7N4I - chains H and C of the 3 polymer chains in the assembly; structure by X-ray diffraction, 2.28 A resolution.

Chain H:
Name: WRAIR-2057 Antibody Fab Heavy Chain
Organism: Homo sapiens
Notes: antibody fragment or engineered binder
Chain sequence (226 residues; row label = number of the first residue in the row):
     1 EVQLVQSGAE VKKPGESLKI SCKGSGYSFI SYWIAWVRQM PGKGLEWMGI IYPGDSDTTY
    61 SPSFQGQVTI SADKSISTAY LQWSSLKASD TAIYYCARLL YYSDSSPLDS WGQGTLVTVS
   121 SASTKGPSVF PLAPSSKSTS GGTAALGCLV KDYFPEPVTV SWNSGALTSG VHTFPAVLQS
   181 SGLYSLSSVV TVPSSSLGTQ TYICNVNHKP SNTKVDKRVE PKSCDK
Not modelled in the structure: 222-226
Disulfides: Cys22-Cys96, Cys148-Cys204

Chain C:
Name: Spike protein S1
Organism: Severe acute respiratory syndrome coronavirus 2
Notes: fragment: receptor binding domain (RBD)
Reference sequence: P0DTC2 (SPIKE_SARS2); residue numbers follow UniProt; this construct covers 331-527
Chain sequence (205 residues; each row starts with the number of its first residue):
   331 NITNLCPFGE VFNATRFASV YAWNRKRISN CVADYSVLYN SASFSTFKCY GVSPTKLNDL
   391 CFTNVYADSF VIRGDEVRQI APGQTGKIAD YNYKLPDDFT GCVIAWNSNN LDSKVGGNYN
   451 YLYRLFRKSN LKPFERDIST EIYQAGSTPC NGVEGFNCYF PLQSYGFQPT NGVGYQPYRV
   511 VVLSFELLHA PATVCGPGSH HHHHH
Not modelled in the structure: 331-333, 533-535
Disulfides: Cys336-Cys361, Cys379-Cys432, Cys391-Cys525, Cys480-Cys488
Covalent attachments: N-acetylglucosamine (NAG) linked to Asn343
Differences from the reference sequence: expression tag (528-535)
What the authors report for this chain:
  - mutagenesis - F486A, N487A, Y489A: decreased binding to WRAIR-2125

Interface between chain H and chain C:
Residue-residue contacts - 25 pairs, chain H then chain C:
  Ser28(H) - Arg355(C)
  Ile30(H) - Arg355(C)
  Ser31(H) - Phe464(C)  hydrogen bond (side chain-backbone)
  Ser31(H) - Glu465(C)
  Ser31(H) - Arg466(C)
  Tyr32(H) - Arg466(C)  hydrogen bond
  Trp33(H) - Lys462(C)
  Trp33(H) - Glu465(C)  hydrogen bond
  Tyr52(H) - Lys462(C)
  Tyr52(H) - Pro463(C)  hydrogen bond (side chain-backbone)
  Tyr52(H) - Phe464(C)
  Tyr52(H) - Glu465(C)  hydrogen bond (side chain-backbone)
  Asp55(H) - Lys462(C)  salt bridge
  Asp57(H) - Lys462(C)  salt bridge
  Ser75(H) - Leu518(C)
  Tyr101(H) - Asp467(C)
  Tyr101(H) - Ser469(C)
  Tyr101(H) - Glu471(C)  hydrogen bond
  Tyr102(H) - Arg457(C)
  Tyr102(H) - Ser459(C)
  Tyr102(H) - Glu465(C)
  Ser103(H) - Asp467(C)  hydrogen bond
  Asp104(H) - Ser469(C)  hydrogen bond
  Asp104(H) - Glu471(C)
  Ser105(H) - Glu471(C)  hydrogen bond
Interface residues without a listed pair, chain H (16 interface residues in all): Leu100, Ser106
Interface residues without a listed pair, chain C (15 interface residues in all): Trp353, Ile468, Ile472
Interface features reported in the paper:
  - epitope / paratope residues, chain C: Glu465(C)

Overview:
16 residues of chain H and 15 residues of chain C are in contact; the contacts include 9 hydrogen bonds and 2
salt bridges. Polar contacts include Asp55(H)-Lys462(C), Asp57(H)-Lys462(C) and Ser31(H)-Phe464(C).
N-acetylglucosamine is covalently linked to Asn343(C). From the paper: F486A, N487A and Y489A of chain C
reduce binding to WRAIR-2125; the epitope/paratope residue Glu465(C).
Here chain H is WRAIR-2057 Antibody Fab Heavy Chain (Homo sapiens) and chain C is Spike protein S1 (Severe
acute respiratory syndrome coronavirus 2). Entry 7N4I (Crystal structure of SARS-CoV-2 receptor binding domain
in complex with neutralizing human antibody WRAIR-2057) was determined by X-ray diffraction together with 7N4J
from the same study.
